5H3T - chain A; structure by X-ray diffraction, 2.57 A resolution.

Chain A:
Protein: Gem-associated protein 5
Source organism: Homo sapiens
UniProtKB: Q8TEQ6 (GEMI5_HUMAN); residue numbers follow UniProt; this construct covers 1-566, 568-740
Amino-acid sequence (740 residues; row label = number of the first residue in the row; note: 1 number in that range is skipped by the numbering (no residue carries it; nothing is unmodelled there)):
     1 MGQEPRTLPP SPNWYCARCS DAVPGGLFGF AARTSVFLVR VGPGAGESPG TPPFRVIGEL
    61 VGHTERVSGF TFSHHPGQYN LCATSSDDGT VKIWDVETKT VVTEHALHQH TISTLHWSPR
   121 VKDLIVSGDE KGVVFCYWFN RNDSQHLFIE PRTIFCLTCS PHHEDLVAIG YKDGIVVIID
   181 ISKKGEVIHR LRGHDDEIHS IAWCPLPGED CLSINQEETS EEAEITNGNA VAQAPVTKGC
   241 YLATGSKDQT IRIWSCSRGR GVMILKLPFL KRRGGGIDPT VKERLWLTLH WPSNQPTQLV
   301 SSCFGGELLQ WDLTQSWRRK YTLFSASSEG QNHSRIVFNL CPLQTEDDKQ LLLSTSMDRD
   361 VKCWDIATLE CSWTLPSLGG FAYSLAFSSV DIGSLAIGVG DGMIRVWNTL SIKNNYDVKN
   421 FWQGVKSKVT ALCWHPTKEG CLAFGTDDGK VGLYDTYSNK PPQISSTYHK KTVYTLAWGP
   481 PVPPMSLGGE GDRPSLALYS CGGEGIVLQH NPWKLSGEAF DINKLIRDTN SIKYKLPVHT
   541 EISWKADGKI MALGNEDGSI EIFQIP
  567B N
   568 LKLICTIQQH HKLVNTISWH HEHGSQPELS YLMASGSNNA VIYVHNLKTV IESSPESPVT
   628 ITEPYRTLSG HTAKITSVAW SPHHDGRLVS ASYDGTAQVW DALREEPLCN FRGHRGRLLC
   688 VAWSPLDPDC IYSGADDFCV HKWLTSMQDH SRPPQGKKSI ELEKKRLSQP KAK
Disordered / not traced: 1-2, 208-239, 269-283, 315-318, 326-330, 483-494, 723-740
Ligand contacts: 7N-methyl-8-hydroguanosine-5'-triphosphate (MGT): Tyr-383, Tyr-474, Thr-475, Gly-503, Thr-540, Glu-541, Leu-580, Val-581, Asn-582, Lys-641, Thr-643, Tyr-660, Arg-684, Leu-686
Curated features (UniProtKB/Swiss-Prot):
  - region: Asn-13 to Tyr-15 (Interaction with U4 snRNA)
  - site: Arg-33 (Interaction with U4 snRNA), Arg-284 (Interaction with U4 snRNA), Arg-335 (Interaction with U4 snRNA), Arg-359 (Interaction with U4 snRNA), Phe-381 (Interaction with U4 snRNA), Trp-422 (Interaction with U4 snRNA), Lys-426 (Interaction with U4 snRNA), Lys-470 (Interaction with U4 snRNA), Tyr-474 (Interaction with U4 snRNA and with the 7-methylguanosine cap of RNA molecules), Glu-556 (Interaction with U4 snRNA), Lys-579 (Interaction with U4 snRNA), Lys-641 (Interaction with U4 snRNA and with the 7-methylguanosine cap of RNA molecules), Tyr-660 (Interaction with U4 snRNA and with the 7-methylguanosine cap of RNA molecules), Arg-684 (Interaction with U4 snRNA and with the 7-methylguanosine cap of RNA molecules)
  - modified residue: Ser-48 (Phosphoserine), Thr-51 (Phosphothreonine), Ser-624 (Phosphoserine)
Reported in the primary citation:
  - binding site for 7N-methyl-8-hydroguanosine-5'-triphosphate: Tyr-474, Thr-540, Glu-541, Leu-580, Asn-582, Lys-641, Tyr-660, Arg-684
  - mutagenesis - Y474A, K641A, Y660A, R684A: abolished binding to 7N-methyl-8-hydroguanosine-5'-triphosphate
  - mutagenesis - W14A, Y15A, F381A: unchanged binding to 7N-methyl-8-hydroguanosine-5'-triphosphate
  - mutagenesis - W286A: decreased stability
  - mutagenesis - W286A: decreased expression

Overview:
Bound to chain A: 7N-methyl-8-hydroguanosine-5'-triphosphate. The paper reports a binding site for
7N-methyl-8-hydroguanosine-5'-triphosphate at Tyr-474, Thr-540 and Glu-541 among others; Y474A, K641A and
Y660A, among others, abolish binding to 7N-methyl-8-hydroguanosine-5'-triphosphate; 8 substitutions were
tested in all.
Chain A is Gem-associated protein 5 (Homo sapiens); the structure, m7G cap bound to GEMIN5-WD, was determined
by X-ray diffraction, deposited together with 5H3S and 5H3U.
